Entry 7WB0 (electron microscopy, 3.20 A resolution); this record covers chains D and A of the 4 polymer chains in the assembly.

# Chain D
Molecule: 122-nt RNA strand
Organism: Planctomycetes bacterium
Sequence (122 nucleotides; row label = number of the first residue in the row):
     1 GGCGCGUUUA UUCCAUUACU UUGGAGCCAG UCCCAGCGAC UAUGUCGUAU GGACGAAGCG
    61 CUUAUUUAUC GGAGAGAAAC CGAUAAGUAA AACGCAUCAA AGUCCUGCAG CAGAAAAUCA
   121 AA
Disordered / not traced: 73-79

# Chain A
Name: dPlmCasX
Organism: Planctomycetes bacterium
UniProtKB: A0A1G3BXR9 (A0A1G3BXR9_9BACT); residues 1-978 here = UniProt positions 1-978
Chain sequence (978 residues; each row starts with the number of its first residue):
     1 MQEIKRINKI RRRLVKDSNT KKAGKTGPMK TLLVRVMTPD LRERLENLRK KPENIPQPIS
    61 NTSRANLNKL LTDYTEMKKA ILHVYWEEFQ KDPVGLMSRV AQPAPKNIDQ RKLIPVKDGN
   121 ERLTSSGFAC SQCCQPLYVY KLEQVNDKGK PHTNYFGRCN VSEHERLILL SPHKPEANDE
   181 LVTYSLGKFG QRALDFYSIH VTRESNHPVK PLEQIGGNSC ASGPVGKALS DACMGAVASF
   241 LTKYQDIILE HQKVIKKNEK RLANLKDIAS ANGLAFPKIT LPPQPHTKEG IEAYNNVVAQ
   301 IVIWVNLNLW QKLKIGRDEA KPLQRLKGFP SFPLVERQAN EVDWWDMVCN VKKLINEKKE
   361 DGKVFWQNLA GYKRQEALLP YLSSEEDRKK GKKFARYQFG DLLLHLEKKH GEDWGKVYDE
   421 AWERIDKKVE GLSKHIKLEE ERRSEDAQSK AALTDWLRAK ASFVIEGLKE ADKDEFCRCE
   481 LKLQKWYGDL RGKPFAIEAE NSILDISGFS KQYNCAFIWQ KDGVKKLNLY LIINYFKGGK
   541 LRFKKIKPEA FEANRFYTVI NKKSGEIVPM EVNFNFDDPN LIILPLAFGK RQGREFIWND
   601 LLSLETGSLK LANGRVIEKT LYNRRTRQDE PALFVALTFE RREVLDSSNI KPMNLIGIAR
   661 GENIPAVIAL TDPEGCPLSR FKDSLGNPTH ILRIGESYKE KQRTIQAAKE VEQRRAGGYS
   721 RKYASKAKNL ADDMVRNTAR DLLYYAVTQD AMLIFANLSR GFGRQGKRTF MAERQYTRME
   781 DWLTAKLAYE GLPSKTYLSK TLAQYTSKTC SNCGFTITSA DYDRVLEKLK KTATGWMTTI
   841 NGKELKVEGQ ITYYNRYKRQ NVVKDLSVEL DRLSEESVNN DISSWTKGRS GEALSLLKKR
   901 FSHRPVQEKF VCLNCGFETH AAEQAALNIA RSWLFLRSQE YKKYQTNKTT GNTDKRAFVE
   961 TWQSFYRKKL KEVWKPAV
Disordered / not traced: 1-3, 118-124, 175-182, 338-499, 803
Disulfides: Cys-810/Cys-912
Differences from the reference sequence: engineered mutation Ala-659 (Asp in A0A1G3BXR9), Ala-756 (Glu in A0A1G3BXR9), Ala-922 (Asp in A0A1G3BXR9)

# How chain D and chain A interact
Contacting residue pairs (86):
  G1(D) / Ser-720(A)  sugar contact
  G1(D) / Lys-722(A)  salt bridge to the phosphate
  C3(D) / Arg-627(A)  salt bridge to the phosphate
  C5(D) / Arg-49(A)  phosphate contact
  G6(D) / Leu-48(A)  phosphate contact
  G6(D) / Arg-49(A)  hydrogen bond to the phosphate
  U9(D) / Arg-6(A)  sugar contact
  U9(D) / Arg-591(A)  base contact
  A10(D) / Asn-8(A)  hydrogen bond to the phosphate
  A10(D) / Arg-12(A)  salt bridge to the phosphate
  A10(D) / Arg-591(A)  salt bridge to the phosphate
  A10(D) / Arg-594(A)  hydrogen bond to the base
  A10(D) / Trp-598(A)  base contact
  A10(D) / Asp-600(A)  base contact
  C13(D) / Lys-525(A)  sugar contact
  C14(D) / Lys-525(A)  base contact
  C14(D) / Trp-598(A)  sugar contact
  C14(D) / Asp-600(A)  base contact
  A15(D) / Lys-525(A)  base contact
  A15(D) / Lys-526(A)  base contact
  A15(D) / Leu-527(A)  base contact
  A15(D) / Lys-590(A)  sugar contact
  A15(D) / Arg-594(A)  salt bridge to the phosphate
  A15(D) / Trp-598(A)  stacking on the base
  U16(D) / Lys-590(A)  hydrogen bond to the sugar
  U17(D) / Leu-586(A)  base contact
  U17(D) / Phe-588(A)  stacking on the base
  U17(D) / Gly-589(A)  sugar contact
  U17(D) / Lys-590(A)  phosphate contact
  U17(D) / Trp-598(A)  sugar contact
  A18(D) / Leu-45(A)  base contact
  A18(D) / Asn-54(A)  base contact
  A18(D) / Pro-56(A)  base contact
  A18(D) / Ala-587(A)  sugar contact
  A18(D) / Phe-588(A)  sugar contact
  A18(D) / Gly-589(A)  phosphate contact
  A18(D) / Lys-590(A)  hydrogen bond to the phosphate
  C19(D) / Arg-35(A)  sugar contact
  C19(D) / Leu-41(A)  sugar contact
  C19(D) / Arg-44(A)  salt bridge to the phosphate
  C19(D) / Ala-587(A)  sugar contact
  C19(D) / Phe-588(A)  base contact
  C19(D) / Gly-589(A)  base contact
  C19(D) / Gln-592(A)  base contact
  U20(D) / Arg-35(A)  salt bridge to the phosphate
  U20(D) / Arg-44(A)  salt bridge to the phosphate
  U20(D) / Leu-621(A)  phosphate contact
  U22(D) / Asp-733(A)  hydrogen bond to the sugar
  C93(D) / Lys-50(A)  salt bridge to the phosphate
  A100(D) / Arg-6(A)  salt bridge to the phosphate
  A100(D) / Asn-737(A)  sugar contact
  A100(D) / Arg-740(A)  hydrogen bond to the phosphate
  A101(D) / Arg-6(A)  phosphate contact
  A101(D) / Ile-7(A)  hydrogen bond to the phosphate
  A101(D) / Arg-591(A)  salt bridge to the phosphate
  A101(D) / Arg-736(A)  sugar contact
  A101(D) / Arg-740(A)  salt bridge to the phosphate
  G102(D) / Ile-7(A)  phosphate contact
  G102(D) / Arg-591(A)  salt bridge to the phosphate
  G102(D) / Gln-592(A)  base contact
  G102(D) / Lys-786(A)  salt bridge to the phosphate
  U103(D) / Met-29(A)  hydrogen bond to the base
  U103(D) / Lys-30(A)  sugar contact
  U103(D) / Thr-31(A)  hydrogen bond to the base
  U103(D) / Lys-786(A)  salt bridge to the phosphate
  C104(D) / Thr-31(A)  sugar contact
  C105(D) / Ile-503(A)  phosphate contact
  C105(D) / Arg-615(A)  sugar contact
  C105(D) / Ile-617(A)  sugar contact
  U106(D) / Asn-501(A)  hydrogen bond to the phosphate
  G107(D) / Pro-333(A)  phosphate contact
  G107(D) / Leu-334(A)  hydrogen bond to the phosphate
  G107(D) / Arg-337(A)  phosphate contact
  C108(D) / Pro-330(A)  sugar contact
  C108(D) / Ser-331(A)  phosphate contact
  C108(D) / Leu-334(A)  hydrogen bond to the phosphate
  C108(D) / Arg-337(A)  salt bridge to the phosphate
  A109(D) / Gly-328(A)  phosphate contact
  A109(D) / Phe-329(A)  sugar contact
  A109(D) / Ser-331(A)  hydrogen bond to the phosphate
  G110(D) / Lys-327(A)  phosphate contact
  G110(D) / Gly-328(A)  phosphate contact
  A112(D) / Gln-765(A)  hydrogen bond to the phosphate
  A112(D) / Met-771(A)  sugar contact
  C119(D) / Leu-307(A)  sugar contact
  A120(D) / Gln-311(A)  hydrogen bond to the base
Interface residues without a listed pair, chain D (40 interface residues in all): G4, U8, U11, U21, G23, G51, G58, A91, A99, A121
Interface residues without a listed pair, chain A (70 interface residues in all): Lys-9, Leu-33, Met-37, Lys-51, Pro-52, Lys-78, Lys-314, Phe-332, Asn-599, Lys-619, Phe-634, Ala-636, Ala-716, Lys-726, Asn-729, Trp-782

# Summary
The interface between chain D and chain A involves 40 residues on one side and 70 on the other, with 16
hydrogen bonds, 16 salt bridges and 2 aromatic stacking contacts. Among the polar pairs are A10(D)/Arg-594(A),
U103(D)/Met-29(A) and U103(D)/Thr-31(A).
Chain D is a 122-nt RNA strand and chain A is dPlmCasX, both from Planctomycetes bacterium; the structure,
PlmCasX-sgRNAv1-dsDNA ternary complex at nts loading state with flexible H2 domain, was determined by electron
microscopy (same publication as 7WAY, 7WAZ and 7WB1).
